Entry 3DY3 (X-ray diffraction, 2.81 A resolution); this record covers chains B and C of the 28 polymer chains in the assembly.

[Chain B]
Molecule: Proteasome component Y13
Source organism: Saccharomyces cerevisiae
Notes: EC 3.4.25.1
UniProt: P23638 (PSA4_YEAST); the construct lacks a stretch of the UniProt sequence and is renumbered around it, so the offset changes along the chain: 4-63 = UniProt 2-61; 64-144 = UniProt 63-143; 145-200 = UniProt 145-200; 202-204 = UniProt 201-203; 2 more segments
Amino-acid sequence (244 residues; each row starts with the number of its first residue; note: 1 number in that range is skipped by the numbering (no residue carries it; nothing is unmodelled there); a row labelled like 20A-20B holds insertion residues (20A, then the next letters in order)):
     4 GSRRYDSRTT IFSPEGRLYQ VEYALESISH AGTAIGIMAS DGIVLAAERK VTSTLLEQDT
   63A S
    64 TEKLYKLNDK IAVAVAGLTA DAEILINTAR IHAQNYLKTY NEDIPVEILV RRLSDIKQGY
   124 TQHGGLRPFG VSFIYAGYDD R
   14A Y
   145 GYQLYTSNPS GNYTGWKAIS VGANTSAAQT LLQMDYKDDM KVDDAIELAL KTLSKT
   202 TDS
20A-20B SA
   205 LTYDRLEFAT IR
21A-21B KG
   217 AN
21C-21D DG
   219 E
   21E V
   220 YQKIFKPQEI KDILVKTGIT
Swiss-Prot annotation at these positions:
  - cross-link (Glycyl lysine isopeptide (Lys-Gly)): Lys-101 (interchain with G-Cter in ubiquitin), Lys-199 (interchain with G-Cter in ubiquitin), Lys-225 (interchain with G-Cter in ubiquitin)

[Chain C]
Molecule: Proteasome component PRE6
Source organism: Saccharomyces cerevisiae
Notes: EC 3.4.25.1
UniProt: P40303 (PSA7_YEAST); the construct lacks a stretch of the UniProt sequence and is renumbered around it, so the offset changes along the chain: 7-62 = UniProt 3-58; 63-143 = UniProt 60-140; 145-180 = UniProt 144-179; 182-203 = UniProt 184-205; 1 more segments
Amino-acid sequence (241 residues; row label = number of the first residue in the row; note: 3 numbers in that range are skipped by the numbering (no residue carries them; nothing is unmodelled there); a row labelled like 18A-18D holds insertion residues (18A, then the next letters in order)):
     7 GYDRALSIFS PDGHIFQVEY ALEAVKRGTC AVGVKGKNCV VLGCERRSTL KLQDTR
   62A I
    63 TPSKVSKIDS HVVLSFSGLN ADSRILIEKA RVEAQSHRLT LEDPVTVEYL TRYVAGVQQR
   123 YTQSGGVRPF GVSTLIAGFD P
   14A R
   144 D
   14B D
   145 EPKLYQTEPS GIYSSWSAQT IGRNSKTVRE FLEKNY
18A-18D DRKE
   182 PPATVEECVK LTVRSLLEVV QT
   206 GAKNIEITVV KPDSDIVALS SEEINQYVTQ IEQEKQEQ
Swiss-Prot annotation at these positions:
  - modified residue: Thr-63 (Phosphothreonine)

[Interface between chain B and chain C]
Residue-residue contacts (76):
  Arg-6(B) with Arg-10(C), hydrogen bond (backbone-side chain)
  Asp-9(B) with Tyr-8(C), hydrogen bond; Arg-10(C), salt bridge
  Arg-11(B) with Arg-10(C)
  Thr-13(B) with Leu-12(C); Arg-130(C)
  Ile-14(B) with Leu-12(C), hydrophobic; Gln-23(C)
  Tyr-14A(B) with Arg-62(C), hydrogen bond (backbone-side chain); Ile-62A(C), hydrophobic
  Phe-15(B) with Gln-23(C), hydrogen bond (backbone-side chain); Tyr-26(C), hydrophobic; Ala-27(C), hydrophobic; Leu-81(C), hydrophobic; Arg-130(C); Pro-131(C); Gly-133(C)
  Ser-16(B) with Tyr-26(C)
  Pro-17(B) with Tyr-26(C), hydrophobic; Glu-29(C)
  Glu-18(B) with Glu-29(C); Arg-33(C), hydrogen bond (backbone-side chain)
  Gly-19(B) with Tyr-26(C); Glu-29(C); Ala-30(C)
  Arg-20(B) with Arg-33(C)
  Leu-21(B) with Arg-130(C)
  Met-41(B) with Asp-60(C); Arg-62(C)
  Glu-110(B) with Ile-62A(C)
  Arg-114(B) with Arg-86(C)
  Ser-117(B) with Arg-86(C)
  Asp-118(B) with Arg-86(C), salt bridge; Ile-87(C)
  Gln-121(B) with Ala-83(C); Asp-84(C); Ile-87(C)
  Thr-124(B) with Arg-130(C), hydrogen bond (backbone-side chain)
  Gln-125(B) with Tyr-123(C); Gly-128(C); Val-129(C); Arg-130(C), hydrogen bond (backbone-backbone); Phe-132(C)
  His-126(B) with Gly-128(C); Val-129(C)
  Gly-127(B) with Tyr-8(C); Gly-128(C), hydrogen bond (backbone-backbone)
  Gly-128(B) with Tyr-8(C)
  Tyr-146(B) with Arg-62(C), hydrogen bond (backbone-side chain)
  Gln-147(B) with Ile-62A(C)
  Leu-148(B) with Ile-62A(C)
  Tyr-149(B) with Ile-62A(C)
  Ser-154(B) with Ala-83(C)
  Gly-155(B) with Ala-83(C); Arg-86(C), hydrogen bond (backbone-side chain)
  Asn-156(B) with Asn-82(C)
  Tyr-157(B) with Pro-64(C); Arg-86(C)
  Thr-158(B) with Thr-63(C)
  Gly-159(B) with Gln-59(C); Asp-60(C), hydrogen bond (backbone-backbone); Ile-62A(C); Thr-63(C), hydrogen bond (backbone-side chain)
  Trp-160(B) with Leu-56(C), hydrophobic; Leu-58(C); Gln-59(C); Asp-60(C)
  Lys-161(B) with Leu-58(C), hydrogen bond (backbone-backbone); Gln-59(C)
  Ala-162(B) with Leu-58(C)
  Gln-173(B) with Leu-56(C); Leu-58(C)
  Leu-176(B) with Leu-58(C)
  Gln-177(B) with Lys-57(C); Leu-58(C)
  Tyr-180(B) with Leu-58(C), hydrophobic

[Overview]
The interface between chain B and chain C involves 41 residues on one side and 31 on the other; the contacts
include 13 hydrogen bonds and 2 salt bridges. Among the polar pairs are Asp-9(B)/Arg-10(C),
Asp-118(B)/Arg-86(C) and Arg-6(B)/Arg-10(C).
Here chain B is Proteasome component Y13 and chain C is Proteasome component PRE6, both from Saccharomyces
cerevisiae. Entry 3DY3 (Crystal structure of yeast 20S proteasome in complex with the epimer form of
spirolactacystin) was determined by X-ray diffraction, deposited together with 3DY4.
